Entry 3E44 (X-ray diffraction, 2.52 A resolution); this record covers chains A and B of the 6 polymer chains in the assembly.

# Chain A (and B)
Molecule: Type-2 restriction enzyme HindII
Organism: Haemophilus influenzae
Notes: EC 3.1.21.4; chain B of this document is another copy of the same molecule, construct and numbering; everything in this record applies to it too
UniProtKB: P44413 (T2D2_HAEIN); residues 2-258 here = UniProt positions 2-258
Sequence (257 residues; numbered 2 to 258; the number before each row is that of its first residue):
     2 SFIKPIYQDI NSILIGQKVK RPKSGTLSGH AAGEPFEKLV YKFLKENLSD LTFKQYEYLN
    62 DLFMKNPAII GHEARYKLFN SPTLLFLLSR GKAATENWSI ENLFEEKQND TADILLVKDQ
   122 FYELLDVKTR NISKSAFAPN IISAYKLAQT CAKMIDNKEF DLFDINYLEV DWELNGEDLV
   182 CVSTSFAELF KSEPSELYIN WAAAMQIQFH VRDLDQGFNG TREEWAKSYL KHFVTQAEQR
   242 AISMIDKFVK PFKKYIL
Unresolved in the structure: 23-31, 258 (chain B: 21-35, 258)
Differences from the reference sequence: conflict Asn67 (Lys in P44413); engineered mutation Phe138 (Gln in P44413)
Metal / ion sites: Mn2+ near Val128 (its only coordinating residue here)

# Chain A / chain B interface
Residue-residue contacts (52):
  Tyr146(A) - Phe249(B)  hydrophobic
  Ala149(A) - Phe253(B)  hydrophobic
  Gln150(A) - Phe253(B)
  Ala153(A) - Tyr256(B)
  Ile156(A) - Tyr256(B)  hydrophobic
  Asp157(A) - Tyr256(B)  hydrogen bond
  Trp202(A) - Met245(B)  hydrophobic
  Ala203(A) - Ala205(B)
  Ala205(A) - Ala203(B)
  Met206(A) - Ala203(B)  hydrophobic
  Met206(A) - Phe249(B)  hydrophobic
  Lys228(A) - Ile257(B)
  Leu231(A) - Phe253(B)  hydrophobic
  Leu231(A) - Tyr256(B)  hydrophobic
  Leu231(A) - Ile257(B)  hydrophobic
  Lys232(A) - Ile257(B)
  Phe234(A) - Phe249(B)
  Phe234(A) - Phe253(B)  hydrophobic
  Val235(A) - Phe249(B)
  Val235(A) - Val250(B)  hydrophobic
  Val235(A) - Phe253(B)  hydrophobic
  Ala238(A) - Met245(B)
  Ala238(A) - Phe249(B)  hydrophobic
  Ala238(A) - Val250(B)  hydrophobic
  Glu239(A) - Val250(B)
  Glu239(A) - Lys254(B)
  Arg241(A) - Met245(B)
  Ala242(A) - Ala242(B)
  Ala242(A) - Met245(B)
  Met245(A) - Trp202(B)  hydrophobic
  Met245(A) - Ala238(B)
  Met245(A) - Arg241(B)
  Met245(A) - Ala242(B)
  Met245(A) - Met245(B)  hydrophobic
  Ile246(A) - Ala242(B)  hydrophobic
  Phe249(A) - Tyr146(B)  hydrophobic
  Phe249(A) - Met206(B)  hydrophobic
  Phe249(A) - Phe234(B)
  Phe249(A) - Ala238(B)  hydrophobic
  Val250(A) - Val235(B)
  Val250(A) - Ala238(B)  hydrophobic
  Val250(A) - Glu239(B)
  Phe253(A) - Ala149(B)
  Phe253(A) - Leu231(B)  hydrophobic
  Phe253(A) - Phe234(B)  hydrophobic
  Phe253(A) - Val235(B)  hydrophobic
  Tyr256(A) - Ala153(B)
  Tyr256(A) - Ile156(B)  hydrophobic
  Tyr256(A) - Asp157(B)  hydrogen bond
  Ile257(A) - Lys228(B)
  Ile257(A) - Leu231(B)  hydrophobic
  Ile257(A) - Lys232(B)
Also at the interface, not in a pair above, chain A (28 interface residues in all): Lys248, Lys254
Also at the interface, not in a pair above, chain B (28 interface residues in all): Gln150, Ile246, Lys248

# In short
Chain A and chain B each contribute 28 residues to their interface, with 2 hydrogen bonds. The hydrogen-bonded
pair is Asp157(A)-Tyr256(B).
Chain A and chain B are both Type-2 restriction enzyme HindII (Haemophilus influenzae); the structure, Q138F
HincII bound to cleaved DNA (GTT | AAC) and Mn2+, was determined by X-ray diffraction (same publication as
3E3Y, 3E40, 3E41, 3E42, 3E43 and 3E45).
